5FKY - chain A; structure by X-ray diffraction, 1.80 A resolution.

== Chain A ==
Name: O-glcnacase BT_4395
Organism: Bacteroides thetaiotaomicron
Notes: EC 3.2.1.169
Reference sequence: Q89ZI2 (OGA_BACTN); residues 1-716 here correspond to UniProt positions 22-737 (UniProt number = residue number + 21)
Chain sequence (716 residues; row label = number of the first residue in the row):
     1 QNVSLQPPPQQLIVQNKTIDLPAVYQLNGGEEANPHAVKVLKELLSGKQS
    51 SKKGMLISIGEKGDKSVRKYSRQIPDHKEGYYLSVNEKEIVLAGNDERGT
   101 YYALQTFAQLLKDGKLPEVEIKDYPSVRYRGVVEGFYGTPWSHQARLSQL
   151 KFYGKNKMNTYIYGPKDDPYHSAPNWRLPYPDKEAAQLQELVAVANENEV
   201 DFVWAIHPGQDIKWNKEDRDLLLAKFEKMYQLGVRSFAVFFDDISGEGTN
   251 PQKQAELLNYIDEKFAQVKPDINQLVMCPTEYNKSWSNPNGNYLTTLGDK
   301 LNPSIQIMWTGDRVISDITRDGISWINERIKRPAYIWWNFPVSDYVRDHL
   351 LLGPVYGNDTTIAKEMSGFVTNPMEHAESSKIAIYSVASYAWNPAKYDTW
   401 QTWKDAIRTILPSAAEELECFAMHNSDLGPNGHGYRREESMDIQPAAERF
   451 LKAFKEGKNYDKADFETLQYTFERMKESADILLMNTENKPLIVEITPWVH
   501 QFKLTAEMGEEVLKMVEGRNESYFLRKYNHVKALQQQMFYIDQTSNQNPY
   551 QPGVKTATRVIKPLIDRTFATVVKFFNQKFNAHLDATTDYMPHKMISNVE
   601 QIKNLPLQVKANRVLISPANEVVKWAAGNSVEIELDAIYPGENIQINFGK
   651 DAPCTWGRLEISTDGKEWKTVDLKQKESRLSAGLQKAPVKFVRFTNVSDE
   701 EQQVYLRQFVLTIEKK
Unresolved in the structure: 1-3, 47-49, 596-604, 619-630, 649-679, 695-707, 716
Curated features (UniProtKB/Swiss-Prot):
  - active site: Asp-243 (Proton donor)
  - binding site (a protein): Gly-135, Lys-166, Asp-242, Tyr-282, Trp-337 to Asn-339, Asp-344, Asn-372
Residues lining bound ligands: 2J4 ((3aR,5R,6S,7R,7aR)-2-amino-5-(hydroxymethyl)-5,6,7,7a-tetrahydro-3aH-pyrano[3,2-d][1,3]thiazole-6,7-diol): Gly-135, Phe-136, Tyr-137, Lys-166, Asp-242, Asp-243, Cys-278, Tyr-282, Thr-310, Val-314, Ile-315, Trp-337, Asn-339, Val-342, Asp-344, Tyr-345, Asn-372, His-433
From the paper describing this entry:
  - binding site for 2J4: Cys-278
  - catalytic residues: Asp-242 (citing earlier work)

== Summary ==
Ligands of chain A: compound 2J4. UniProt lists active-site residue Asp-243 and 9 protein-binding residues.
The paper reports the catalytic residue Asp-242; a binding site for 2J4 at Cys-278.
Chain A is O-glcnacase BT_4395 (Bacteroides thetaiotaomicron); the structure, Structure of a hydrolase bound
with an inhibitor, was determined by X-ray diffraction (same publication as 5FL0 and 5FL1).
